3P30 - chains A and L of the 3 polymer chains in the assembly; structure by X-ray diffraction, 3.30 A resolution.

== Chain A ==
Name: HIV-1 gp41
Source organism: Human immunodeficiency virus 1
Amino-acid sequence (96 residues; numbered 534 to 669; 40 numbers in that range are skipped by the numbering (no residue carries them; nothing is unmodelled there); the number before each row is that of its first residue):
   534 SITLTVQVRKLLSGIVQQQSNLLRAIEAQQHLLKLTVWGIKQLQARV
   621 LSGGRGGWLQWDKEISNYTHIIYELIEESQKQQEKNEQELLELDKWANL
Disordered / not traced: 534-537, 621-627, 669
Reported in the primary citation:
  - conformationally variable residues: Leu663 to Leu669

== Chain L ==
Name: 1281 Fab light chain
Source organism: Homo sapiens
Notes: antibody fragment or engineered binder
Amino-acid sequence (213 residues; each row starts with the number of its first residue; note: 1 number in that range is skipped by the numbering (no residue carries it; nothing is unmodelled there); a row labelled like 27A-27B holds insertion residues (27A, then the next letters in order)):
     1 QSVLTQPPS
    11 VSGTPGQRVTISCSGSS
27A-27B SN
    28 IGNNYVYWYQQLPGTAPKLLIYKNNIRPSGVPDRFSGSKSGTSASLAISG
    78 LRSEDEADYYCAAWDDSL
95A-95C SGP
    96 YVFGAGTKLTV
  106A L
   107 GQPKAAPSVTLFPPSSEELQANKATLVCLISDFYPGAVTVAWKADSSPIK
   157 AGVETTTPSKQSNNKYAASSYLSLTPEQWKSHRSYSCQVTHEGSTVEKTV
   207 AP
Disordered / not traced: 1-2
Cystine bridges: Cys23-Cys88, Cys134-Cys193

== Interface between chain A and chain L ==
Residue-residue contacts (8; chain A residue first):
  His640(A) - Asn52(L)  hydrogen bond
  His640(A) - Ile53(L)
  Tyr643(A) - Tyr49(L)  hydrogen bond (backbone-side chain)
  Glu644(A) - Tyr49(L)
  Glu647(A) - Tyr49(L)
  Glu647(A) - Pro55(L)
  Glu647(A) - Ser56(L)  hydrogen bond (side chain-backbone)
  Lys651(A) - Ser56(L)
Also at the interface, not in a pair above, chain A (7 interface residues in all): Thr639, Glu648
Also at the interface, not in a pair above, chain L (8 interface residues in all): Lys50, Asn51, Arg54

== Overview ==
7 residues of chain A face 8 of chain L across their interface, with 3 hydrogen bonds. Polar contacts include
His640(A)-Asn52(L), Tyr643(A)-Tyr49(L) and Glu647(A)-Ser56(L). From the paper: conformational variability at
Leu663(A).
Chain A is HIV-1 gp41 (Human immunodeficiency virus 1) and chain L is 1281 Fab light chain (Homo sapiens); the
structure, crystal structure of the cluster II Fab 1281 in complex with HIV-1 gp41 ectodomain, was determined
by X-ray diffraction.
